PDB entry 9JFX | electron microscopy, 2.87 A resolution | chains A and N of the 5 polymer chains in the assembly

[Chain A]
Name: Guanine nucleotide-binding protein G(s) subunit alpha isoforms short
Organism: Homo sapiens
Reference sequence: P63092 (GNAS2_HUMAN); aligned in 2 segments with insertions or deletions, so no single offset holds: 5-195 ~ UniProt 5-64; 204-384 ~ UniProt 204-394
Sequence (262 residues; each row starts with the number of its first residue; note: 131 numbers in that range are skipped by the numbering (no residue carries them; nothing is unmodelled there); numbers below 1 keep their minus sign (Met-8 is residue -8)):
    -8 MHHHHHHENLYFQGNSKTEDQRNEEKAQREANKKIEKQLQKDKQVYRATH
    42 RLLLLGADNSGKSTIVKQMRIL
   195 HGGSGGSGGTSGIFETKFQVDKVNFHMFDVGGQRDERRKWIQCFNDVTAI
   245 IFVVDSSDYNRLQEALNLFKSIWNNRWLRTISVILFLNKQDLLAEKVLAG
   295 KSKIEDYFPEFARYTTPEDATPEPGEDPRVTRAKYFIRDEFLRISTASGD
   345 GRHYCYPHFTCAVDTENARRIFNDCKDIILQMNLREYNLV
Unresolved in the structure: -8 to 8, 195-204
Construct notes: initiating methionine (-8); expression tag (-7 to 4); engineered mutation Asp49 (Gly in P63092), Asn50 (Glu in P63092), Asp249 (Ala in P63092), Asp252 (Ser in P63092), Ala362 (Ile372 in P63092), Ile365 (Val375 in P63092), Lys370 (Arg380 in P63092), Leu374 (Gln384 in P63092), Gln375 (Arg385 in P63092), Asn377 (His387 in P63092), Glu380 (Gln390 in P63092), Asn382 (Glu392 in P63092), Val384 (Leu394 in P63092); linker (196-203)

[Chain N]
Name: Nanobody 35
Organism: Lama glama
Notes: antibody fragment or engineered binder
Sequence (157 residues; numbered -22 to 134; the number before each row is that of its first residue; numbers below 1 keep their minus sign (Met-22 is residue -22)):
   -22 MKYLLPTAAAGLLLLAAQPAMAMQVQLQESGGGLVQPGGSLRLSCAASGF
    28 TFSNYKMNWVRQAPGKGLEWVSDISQSGASISYTGSVKGRFTISRDNAKN
    78 TLYLQMNSLKPEDTAVYYCARCPAPFTRDCFDVTSTTYAYRGQGTQVTVS
   128 SHHHHHH
Unresolved in the structure: -22 to 0, 127-134
Disulfides: Cys22-Cys96, Cys99-Cys107

[How chain A and chain N interact]
Pairs across the interface - 18 pairs, chain A then chain N:
  Asp229(A) - Ser112(N)
  Asp229(A) - Thr113(N)  hydrogen bond (side chain-backbone)
  Glu230(A) - Asp109(N)
  Glu230(A) - Thr114(N)
  Glu230(A) - Tyr115(N)
  Arg231(A) - Phe108(N)
  Arg231(A) - Asp109(N)  hydrogen bond (backbone-side chain)
  Arg232(A) - Asp109(N)  salt bridge
  Gln257(A) - Trp47(N)
  Asn261(A) - Trp47(N)
  Ser265(A) - Asp106(N)
  Ser265(A) - Cys107(N)  hydrogen bond (side chain-backbone)
  Asn268(A) - Asp106(N)
  Asn269(A) - Asp106(N)  hydrogen bond (backbone-side chain)
  Asn269(A) - Phe108(N)
  Asp300(A) - Ser63(N)
  Tyr301(A) - Gly62(N)
  Pro303(A) - Gly62(N)
Other interface residues (no listed pair), chain A (15 interface residues in all): Ile235, Ile266, Glu304
Other interface residues (no listed pair), chain N (16 interface residues in all): Tyr60, Thr61, Lys65, Pro100, Arg105

[In short]
15 residues of chain A and 16 residues of chain N are in contact; the contacts include 4 hydrogen bonds and 1
salt bridge. Polar contacts include Arg232(A)-Asp109(N), Asp229(A)-Thr113(N) and Arg231(A)-Asp109(N).
Here chain A is Guanine nucleotide-binding protein G(s) subunit alpha isoforms short (Homo sapiens) and chain
N is Nanobody 35 (Lama glama). Entry 9JFX (Cryo-EM structure of GPR4 complexed with miniGs/q in pH7.5) was
determined by electron microscopy (same publication as 8ZCE, 8ZCF, 9JFT, 9JFV, 9JFW, 9JFZ, 9JHP and 9LGM).
